Entry 8GIT (X-ray diffraction, 2.72 A resolution); this record covers chains A and I of the 6 polymer chains in the assembly.

# Chain A
Protein: Cyclic GMP-AMP synthase
Source organism: Mus musculus
Notes: EC 2.7.7.86; fragment: catalytic domain, residues 147-507
Reference sequence: Q8C6L5 (CGAS_MOUSE); numbering as in UniProt (aligned over 147-507)
Sequence (364 residues; each row starts with the number of its first residue):
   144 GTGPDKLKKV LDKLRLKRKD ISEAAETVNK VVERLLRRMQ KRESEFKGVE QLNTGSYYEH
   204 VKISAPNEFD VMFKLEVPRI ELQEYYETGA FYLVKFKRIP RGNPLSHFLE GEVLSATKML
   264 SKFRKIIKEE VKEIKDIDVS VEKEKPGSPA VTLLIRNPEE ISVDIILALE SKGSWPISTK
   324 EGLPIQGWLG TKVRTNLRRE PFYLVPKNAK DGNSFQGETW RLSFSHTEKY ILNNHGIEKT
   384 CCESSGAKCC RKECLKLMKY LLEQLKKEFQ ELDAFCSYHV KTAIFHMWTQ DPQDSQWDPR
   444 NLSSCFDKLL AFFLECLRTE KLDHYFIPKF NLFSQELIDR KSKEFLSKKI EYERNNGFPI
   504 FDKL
Disordered / not traced: 144-147, 243-245, 507
Differences from the reference sequence: expression tag (144-146)
Metal / ion sites: Mn2+ site 1: Glu211, Asp213, Asp307 (together with ATP); Mn2+ site 2: Glu211, Asp213 (together with ATP); Zn2+: His378, Cys384, Cys385, Cys392
Residues lining bound ligands: ATP (adenosine-5'-triphosphate): Gly198, Ser199, Glu202, Lys205, Glu211, Asp213, Asp307, Arg364, Ser368, Glu371, Lys402, Glu406, Ser420, Tyr421, Lys424, His467
UniProt features mapped onto this chain:
  - region: Lys372 to Lys395 (DNA-binding)
  - motif: Leu154 to Leu159 (Nuclear export signal), Asp281 to Ser291 (Nuclear localization signal)
  - binding site (GTP): Thr197, Asp307, Arg364 to Glu371
  - binding site (ATP): Ser199, Glu371, Lys402, Ser420 to Lys424
  - binding site (Mg(2+)): Glu211, Asp213, Asp307
  - binding site (2',3'-cGAMP): Asp213, Gly290, Asp307, Lys350, Arg364 to Ser366
  - binding site (Zn(2+)): His378, Cys384, Cys385, Cys392
  - site: Arg241 (Arginine-anchor), Asp307, Ile308 (Cleavage)
  - modified residue: Lys156 (N6-lactoyllysine), Glu176 (PolyADP-ribosyl glutamic acid), Ser199 (Phosphoserine), Tyr201 (Phosphotyrosine), Glu272 (5-glutamyl polyglutamate), Ser291 (Phosphoserine), Glu302 (5-glutamyl glutamate), Lys372 (N6-acetyllysine), Lys382 (N6-acetyllysine), Lys402 (N6-acetyllysine), Ser420 (Phosphoserine), Lys491 (N6-methyllysine)
  - lipidation (S-palmitoyl cysteine): Cys392, Cys393, Cys459
  - cross-link (Glycyl lysine isopeptide (Lys-Gly)): Lys217 (interchain with G-Cter in SUMO), Lys271 (interchain with G-Cter in ubiquitin), Lys335 (interchain with G-Cter in SUMO), Lys372 (interchain with G-Cter in SUMO), Lys382 (interchain with G-Cter in SUMO), Lys399 (interchain with G-Cter in ubiquitin), Lys402 (interchain with G-Cter in ubiquitin), Lys409 (interchain with G-Cter in ubiquitin), Lys410 (interchain with G-Cter in ubiquitin), Lys464 (interchain with G-Cter in SUMO)
  - mutagenesis: Lys156 (K156Q: Mimics lactylation; knockin mice show higher mortality following HSV-1 infection), Asn172 (N172K: Induces alteration of the DNA-binding surface and leads to decreased synthesis of cyclic GMP-AMP (cGAMP); when associated with L-180), Glu176 (E176A: Abolished poly-ADP-ribosylation by PARP1, stimulating interferon production in knockin mice), Arg180 (R180L: Induces alteration of the DNA-binding surface and leads to decreased synthesis of cyclic GMP-AMP (cGAMP); when associated with K-182), Gly198 (G198A: Abolishes stimulation of interferon production; when associated with A-199), Ser199 (S199A: Abolishes stimulation of interferon production; when associated with A-199), Tyr201 (Y201E: Phosphomimetic mutant; reduced translocation to the nucleus following treatment with etoposide), Glu211 to Asp213 (Abolished nucleotidyltransferase activity. Does not affect nuclear localization and tethering to chromatin), Glu211 (E211A: Abolishes ability to promote type-I interferon production), Asp213 (D213A: Abolishes ability to promote type-I interferon production), Lys217 (K217R: Reduced sumoylation), Arg222 (R222E: Impaired tethering to chromatin, leading to constitutive activation in the absence of DNA), 31 further mutagenesis entries in UniProt
Reported in the primary citation:
  - mutagenesis - E211Q/D213N: abolished catalytic activity
  - specificity-determining residues: His467 (proposed by the authors, not directly observed)
  - mutagenesis - R364A (33-fold), H467A: decreased catalytic activity on ATP/GTP
  - mutagenesis - H467A (2-fold): increased catalytic activity on GTP/GTP
  - specificity-determining residues: Ile309, Arg364
  - mutagenesis - R364A (10-fold): decreased catalytic activity on GTP/GTP
  - mutagenesis - R364A (4-fold): increased catalytic activity on ATP/ATP

# Chain I
Molecule: Palindromic DNA18
Sequence (18 nucleotides; numbered 1 to 18; the number before each row is that of its first residue):
     1 ATCTGTACAT GTACAGAT

# Chain A / chain I interface
Residue-residue contacts (5; chain A residue first):
  Thr334(A) - DA9(I)  phosphate contact
  Lys335(A) - DA9(I)  phosphate contact
  Lys335(A) - DT10(I)  salt bridge to the phosphate
  Thr338(A) - DC8(I)  hydrogen bond to the phosphate
  Thr338(A) - DA9(I)  phosphate contact
Also at the interface, not in a pair above, chain A (6 interface residues in all): Ser317, Lys323, Arg341
Also at the interface, not in a pair above, chain I (4 interface residues in all): DA7

# Summary
6 residues of chain A face 4 of chain I across their interface; the contacts include 1 hydrogen bond and 1
salt bridge. Polar contacts include Thr338(A)-DC8(I) and Lys335(A)-DT10(I). Bound to chain A: ATP. The paper
reports that R364A and H467A of chain A reduce catalytic activity on ATP/GTP; specificity determinants
His467(A), Ile309(A) and Arg364(A).
Here chain A is Cyclic GMP-AMP synthase (Mus musculus) and chain I is Palindromic DNA18. Entry 8GIT (Structure
of Ternary Complex of mouse cGAS with dsDNA and Bound ATP: with 10mM Mg2+ and ...) was determined by X-ray
diffraction, deposited together with 7UUX, 7UXW, 7UYQ, 7UYZ, 7UZR, 7V0W and 14 further entries.
